5VOI - chains C and G of the 8 polymer chains in the assembly; structure by X-ray diffraction, 2.80 A resolution.

# Chain C
Name: DNA-directed RNA polymerase subunit beta
Source organism: Thermus thermophilus (strain HB8 / ATCC 27634 / DSM 579)
Notes: EC 2.7.7.6
Reference sequence: Q8RQE9 (RPOB_THET8); numbering as in UniProt (aligned over 1-1119)
Chain sequence (1119 residues; numbered 1 to 1119; the number before each row is that of its first residue):
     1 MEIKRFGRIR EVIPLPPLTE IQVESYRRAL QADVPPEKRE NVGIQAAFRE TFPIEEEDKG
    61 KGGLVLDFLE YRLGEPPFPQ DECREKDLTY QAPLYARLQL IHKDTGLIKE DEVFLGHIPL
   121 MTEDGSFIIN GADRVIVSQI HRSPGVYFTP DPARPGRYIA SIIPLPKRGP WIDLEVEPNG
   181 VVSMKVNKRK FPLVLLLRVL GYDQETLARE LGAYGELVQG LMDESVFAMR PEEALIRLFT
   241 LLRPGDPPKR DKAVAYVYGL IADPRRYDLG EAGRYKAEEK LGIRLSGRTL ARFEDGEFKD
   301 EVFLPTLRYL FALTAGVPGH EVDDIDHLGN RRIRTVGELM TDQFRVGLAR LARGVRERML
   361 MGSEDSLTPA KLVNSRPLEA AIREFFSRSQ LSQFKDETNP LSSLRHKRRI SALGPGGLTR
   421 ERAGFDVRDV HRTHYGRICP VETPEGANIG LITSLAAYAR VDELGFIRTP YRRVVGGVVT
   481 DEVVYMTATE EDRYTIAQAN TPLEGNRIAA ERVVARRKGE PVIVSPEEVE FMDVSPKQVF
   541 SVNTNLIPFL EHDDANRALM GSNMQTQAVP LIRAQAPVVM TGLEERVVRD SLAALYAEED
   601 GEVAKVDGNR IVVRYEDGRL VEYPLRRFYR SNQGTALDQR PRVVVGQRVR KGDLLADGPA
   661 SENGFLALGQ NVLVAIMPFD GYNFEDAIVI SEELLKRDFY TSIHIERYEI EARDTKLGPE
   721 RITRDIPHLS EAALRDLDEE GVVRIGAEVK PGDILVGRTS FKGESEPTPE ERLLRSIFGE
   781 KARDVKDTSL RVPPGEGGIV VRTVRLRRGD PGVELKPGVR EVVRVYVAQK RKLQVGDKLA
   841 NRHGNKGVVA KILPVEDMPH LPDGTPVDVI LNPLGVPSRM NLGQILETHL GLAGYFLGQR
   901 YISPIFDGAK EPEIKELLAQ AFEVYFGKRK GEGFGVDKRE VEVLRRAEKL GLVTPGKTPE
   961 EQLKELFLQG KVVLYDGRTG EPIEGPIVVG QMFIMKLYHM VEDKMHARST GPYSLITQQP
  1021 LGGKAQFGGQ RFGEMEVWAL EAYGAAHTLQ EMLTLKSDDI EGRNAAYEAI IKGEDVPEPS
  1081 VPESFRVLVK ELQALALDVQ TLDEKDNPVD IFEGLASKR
Not modelled in the structure: 57-63, 1119
Reported in the primary citation:
  - binding site for PyrG promoter: Arg-422

# Chain G
Molecule: PyrG promoter
Sequence (22 nucleotides; numbered 1 to 22; the number before each row is that of its first residue):
     1 CCTGCATCAG AGCCCAAAAT AC
Not modelled in the structure: 1-2, 21-22

# Interface between chain C and chain G
Pairs across the interface - 12 pairs, chain C then chain G:
  Phe-394(C) with DT20(G), sugar contact
  Glu-421(C) with DC13(G), base contact
  Arg-422(C) with DG12(G), base contact; DC13(G), hydrogen bond to the base
  Asn-632(C) with DT20(G), base contact
  Gln-633(C) with DT20(G), hydrogen bond to the base
  Gly-1023(C) with DA18(G), phosphate contact
  Lys-1024(C) with DA18(G), hydrogen bond to the phosphate
  Gln-1030(C) with DA17(G), phosphate contact
  Arg-1031(C) with DA16(G), salt bridge to the phosphate; DA17(G), hydrogen bond to the phosphate
  Met-1035(C) with DC15(G), sugar contact
Also at the interface, not in a pair above, chain C (13 interface residues in all): Gly-1029, Gly-1033, Glu-1036

# In short
13 residues of chain C face 7 of chain G across their interface, with 4 hydrogen bonds and 1 salt bridge.
Among the polar pairs are Arg-422(C)/DC13(G), Gln-633(C)/DT20(G) and Lys-1024(C)/DA18(G). The paper reports a
binding site for PyrG promoter at Arg-422(C).
Chain C is DNA-directed RNA polymerase subunit beta (Thermus thermophilus (strain HB8 / ATCC 27634 / DSM 579))
and chain G is PyrG promoter; the structure, X-ray crystal structure of bacterial RNA polymerase and pyrG
promoter complex, was determined by X-ray diffraction (same publication as 5VO8).
